3ADL - chains A and C of the 3 polymer chains in the assembly; structure by X-ray diffraction, 2.20 A resolution.

Chain A:
Molecule: RISC-loading complex subunit TARBP2
Source organism: Homo sapiens
Notes: fragment: DRBM 2 domain
UniProt: Q15633 (TRBP2_HUMAN); residues 161-231 here = UniProt positions 161-231
Sequence (88 residues; numbered 144 to 231; the number before each row is that of its first residue):
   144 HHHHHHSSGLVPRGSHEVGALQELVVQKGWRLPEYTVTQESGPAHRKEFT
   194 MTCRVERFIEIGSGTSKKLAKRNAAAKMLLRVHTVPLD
Not modelled in the structure: 144-151, 228-231
Differences from the reference sequence: expression tag (144-160)

Chain C:
Molecule: 10-nt RNA strand
Sequence (10 nucleotides; each row starts with the number of its first residue):
     1 CGCGCGCGCG

Chain A / chain C interface:
Contacting residue pairs (9):
  Ala187(A) with C3(C), base contact
  His188(A) with C3(C), base contact
  Phe192(A) with G4(C), sugar contact; C5(C), sugar contact
  Thr208(A) with G4(C), sugar contact
  Ser209(A) with G4(C), phosphate contact; C5(C), phosphate contact
  Lys210(A) with C5(C), hydrogen bond to the phosphate; G6(C), salt bridge to the phosphate
Other interface residues (no listed pair), chain A (8 interface residues in all): Lys190, Lys211
Other interface residues (no listed pair), chain C (5 interface residues in all): G2

Overview:
The interface between chain A and chain C involves 8 residues on one side and 5 on the other, with 1 hydrogen
bond and 1 salt bridge. Polar pairs include Lys210(A)-C5(C) and Lys210(A)-G6(C).
Chain A is RISC-loading complex subunit TARBP2 (Homo sapiens) and chain C is a 10-nt RNA strand; the
structure, Structure of TRBP2 and its molecule implications for miRNA processing, was determined by X-ray
diffraction together with 3ADG, 3ADI and 3ADJ from the same study.
